Entry 1B80 (X-ray diffraction, 1.73 A resolution); this record covers chain A.

== Chain A ==
Molecule: Protein (recombinant lignin peroxidase H8)
Organism: Phanerochaete chrysosporium
Notes: EC 1.11.1.14; fragment: mature protein plus 7-residue prosequence
UniProtKB: P06181 (LIG8_PHACH); aligned to UniProt positions 22-370 over residues -4 to 344 (the alignment contains insertions or deletions, so no single offset holds)
Sequence (351 residues; numbered -6 to 344; the number before each row is that of its first residue; numbers below 1 keep their minus sign (Ala-6 is residue -6)):
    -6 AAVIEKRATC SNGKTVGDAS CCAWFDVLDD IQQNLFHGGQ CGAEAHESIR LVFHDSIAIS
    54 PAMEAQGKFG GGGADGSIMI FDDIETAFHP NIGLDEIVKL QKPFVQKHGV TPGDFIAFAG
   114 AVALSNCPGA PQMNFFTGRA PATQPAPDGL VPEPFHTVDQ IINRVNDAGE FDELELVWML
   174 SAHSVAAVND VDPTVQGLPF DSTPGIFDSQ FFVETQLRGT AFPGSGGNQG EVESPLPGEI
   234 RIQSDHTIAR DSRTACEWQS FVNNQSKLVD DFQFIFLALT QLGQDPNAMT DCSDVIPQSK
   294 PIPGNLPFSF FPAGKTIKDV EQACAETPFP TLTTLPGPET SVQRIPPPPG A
Not modelled in the structure: -6 to -5
Modified positions: Trp171 (beta-hydroxytryptophane; HTR)
Disulfides: Cys3-Cys15, Cys14-Cys285, Cys34-Cys120, Cys249-Cys317
Metal / ion sites: Ca2+ site 1: Asp48, Gly66, Asp68, Ser70; heme Fe near His176 (its only coordinating residue here); Ca2+ site 2: Ser177, Asp194, Thr196, Ile199, Asp201
Small-molecule neighbours: heme (HEM): His39, Glu40, Ile42, Arg43, Phe46, Ile85, Pro145, Glu146, Pro147, Ile154, Leu169, Met172, Leu173, Ala175, His176, Val178, Ala179, Ala180, Val181, Asn182, Asp183, Val184, Phe193, Ile235, Ser237, Phe265, Leu272

== Summary ==
Ligands of chain A: heme. Asp48, Gly66, Asp68 and Ser70 form the Ca2+ site 1. Ser177, Asp194, Thr196, Ile199
and Asp201 coordinate Ca2+ site 2.
Chain A is Protein (recombinant lignin peroxidase H8) (Phanerochaete chrysosporium); the structure, Rec.
lignin peroxidase H8 oxidatively processed, was determined by X-ray diffraction, deposited together with 1B82
and 1B85.
